Entry 8Z11 (electron microscopy, 2.74 A resolution); this record covers chains c and d of the 35 polymer chains in the assembly.

[Chain c]
Molecule: Photosystem I iron-sulfur center
Organism: Isochrysis galbana
Notes: EC 1.97.1.12
UniProt: A0A7D4X9R7 (A0A7D4X9R7_ISOGA); numbering as in UniProt (aligned over 1-81)
Sequence (81 residues; each row starts with the number of its first residue):
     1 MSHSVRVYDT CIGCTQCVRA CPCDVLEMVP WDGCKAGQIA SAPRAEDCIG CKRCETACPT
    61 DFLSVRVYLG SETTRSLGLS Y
Unresolved in the structure: 1
Bound ions: 4Fe-4S cluster Fe near Cys-14 (its only coordinating residue here)
Residues lining bound ligands:
  - 4Fe-4S cluster (SF4), molecule 1: Val-5, Ala-20, Cys-21, Pro-22, Cys-23, Val-25, Leu-26, Cys-48, Ile-49, Gly-50, Cys-51, Lys-52, Arg-53, Cys-54, Val-67
  - 4Fe-4S cluster (SF4), molecule 2: Cys-11, Ile-12, Gly-13, Cys-14, Thr-15, Gln-16, Cys-17, Ala-40, Cys-58, Pro-59, Thr-60, Ser-64, Val-65

[Chain d]
Molecule: Photosystem I reaction center subunit II
Organism: Isochrysis galbana
UniProt: A0A7D4XG42 (A0A7D4XG42_ISOGA); residues 1-142 here = UniProt positions 1-142
Sequence (142 residues; numbered 1 to 142; the number before each row is that of its first residue):
     1 MTTDLLNLQI PSPTFGGSTG GWLRAAEIEE KYAITWTSKK EQIFEMPTSG AAIMQKGENL
    61 LYLAKKEQCL ALGTQLRTLF KISDYKIYRI FPNSEVQYLH PKDGVFPEKL NEGRVGVGNI
   121 GYSIGKNPNP VNVKFTGKNT FD
Unresolved in the structure: 1-4, 142

[How chain c and chain d interact]
Contacting residue pairs (63):
  Ser-4(c) with Phe-141(d)
  Arg-6(c) with Gly-118(d); Ile-120(d); Phe-141(d)
  Val-7(c) with Gly-118(d), hydrogen bond (backbone-backbone); Asn-119(d); Ile-120(d), hydrogen bond (backbone-backbone)
  Tyr-8(c) with Ile-120(d), hydrophobic; Tyr-122(d); Ser-123(d); Ile-124(d), hydrophobic; Asn-127(d)
  Asp-9(c) with Ile-120(d); Gly-121(d); Tyr-122(d), hydrogen bond (side chain-backbone); Ser-123(d)
  Thr-10(c) with Ser-123(d)
  Thr-15(c) with Glu-108(d)
  Val-18(c) with Glu-108(d)
  Arg-19(c) with Glu-108(d)
  Pro-22(c) with Glu-67(d); Leu-70(d)
  Cys-23(c) with Lys-66(d), hydrogen bond (backbone-side chain); Glu-67(d)
  Asp-24(c) with His-100(d), salt bridge; Pro-107(d)
  Leu-26(c) with Pro-107(d)
  Glu-27(c) with Pro-107(d); Arg-114(d), salt bridge
  Met-28(c) with Pro-107(d), hydrogen bond (backbone-backbone); Glu-108(d); Leu-110(d); Arg-114(d), hydrogen bond (backbone-side chain)
  Val-29(c) with Leu-110(d); Arg-114(d)
  Pro-30(c) with Leu-110(d); Asn-111(d); Glu-112(d); Arg-114(d)
  Gly-37(c) with Leu-110(d)
  Gln-38(c) with Leu-110(d)
  Ile-39(c) with Asn-119(d)
  Ala-40(c) with Asn-119(d)
  Ser-41(c) with Val-117(d); Asn-119(d)
  Ala-42(c) with Val-117(d), hydrogen bond (backbone-backbone)
  Pro-43(c) with Val-117(d), hydrophobic
  Arg-44(c) with Lys-102(d)
  Asp-47(c) with Lys-66(d), salt bridge; Arg-89(d), salt bridge
  Ile-49(c) with Glu-67(d)
  Phe-62(c) with Ile-124(d), hydrophobic
  Leu-63(c) with Ile-124(d)
  Arg-66(c) with Ile-124(d)
  Tyr-68(c) with Phe-141(d), hydrophobic
  Thr-74(c) with Glu-29(d)
  Arg-75(c) with Glu-30(d), salt bridge; Tyr-32(d); Arg-89(d)
  Gly-78(c) with Lys-65(d), hydrogen bond (backbone-side chain)
  Ser-80(c) with Lys-65(d)
  Tyr-81(c) with Ala-25(d); Glu-29(d)
Interface residues without a listed pair, chain c (39 interface residues in all): Val-5, Arg-53, Leu-79
Interface residues without a listed pair, chain d (33 interface residues in all): Leu-23, Ala-64, Gln-68, Pro-101, Val-115, Gly-116

[Overview]
39 residues of chain c face 33 of chain d across their interface; the contacts include 8 hydrogen bonds and 5
salt bridges. Polar pairs include Asp-24(c)/His-100(d), Glu-27(c)/Arg-114(d) and Asp-47(c)/Lys-66(d). Chain c
binds 4Fe-4S cluster.
Here chain c is Photosystem I iron-sulfur center and chain d is Photosystem I reaction center subunit II, both
from Isochrysis galbana. Entry 8Z11 (Cryo-EM structure of haptophyte photosystem I) was determined by electron
microscopy.
